PDB entry 9CT3 | electron microscopy, 3.09 A resolution | chains A and C of the 4 polymer chains in the assembly

[Chain A (and C)]
Molecule: Stimulator of interferon genes protein
Source organism: Homo sapiens
Notes: chain C of this document is another copy of the same molecule, construct and numbering; everything in this record applies to it too
Reference sequence: Q86WV6 (STING_HUMAN); residues 1-344 here = UniProt positions 1-344
Sequence (363 residues; numbered 1 to 363; the number before each row is that of its first residue):
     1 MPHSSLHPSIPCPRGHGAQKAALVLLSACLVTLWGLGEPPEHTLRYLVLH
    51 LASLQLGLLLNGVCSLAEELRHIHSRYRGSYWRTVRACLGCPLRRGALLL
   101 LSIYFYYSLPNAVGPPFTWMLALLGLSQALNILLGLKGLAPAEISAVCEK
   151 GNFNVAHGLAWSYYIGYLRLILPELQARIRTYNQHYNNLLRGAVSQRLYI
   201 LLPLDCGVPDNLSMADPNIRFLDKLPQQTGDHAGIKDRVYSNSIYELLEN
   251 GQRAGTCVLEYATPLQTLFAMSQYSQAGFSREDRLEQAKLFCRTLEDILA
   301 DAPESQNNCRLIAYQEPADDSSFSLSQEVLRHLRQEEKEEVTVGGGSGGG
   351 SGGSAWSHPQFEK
Disordered / not traced: 1-4, 187-191, 318-322, 334-363
Construct notes: expression tag (345-363)
UniProt features mapped onto this chain:
  - region: Glu-340 to Gly-344 (C-terminal tail (CTT))
  - binding site (2',3'-cGAMP): Ser-162, Tyr-167, Arg-238, Thr-263
  - binding site (3',3'-c-di-GMP): Ser-162, Tyr-167, Arg-238 to Ser-241, Thr-263
  - binding site (2',3'-cUAMP): Tyr-167, Arg-238, Thr-263
  - modified residue: Thr-229 (Phosphothreonine), Ser-241 (Phosphoserine)
  - lipidation (S-palmitoyl cysteine): Cys-88, Cys-91
  - cross-link (Glycyl lysine isopeptide (Lys-Gly)): Lys-20 (interchain with G-Cter in ubiquitin), Lys-150 (interchain with G-Cter in ubiquitin), Lys-236 (interchain with G-Cter in ubiquitin), Lys-338 (interchain with G-Cter in SUMO)
  - natural variant: Val-147 (V147L: In SAVI), Asn-154 (N154S: In SAVI), Val-155 (V155M: In SAVI), His-232 (H232R: Activated by both 2'-3' linked cGAMP and 3'-3' linked cGAMP), Arg-284 (R284S: Found in a 9-month-old patient who died following a fever and severe neck abscess without indication of any severe bacterial infection)
  - mutagenesis: Ile-10 (I10Q: Abolished ability to induce the production of type I interferon), Arg-14 (R14A: Abolished ability to induce the production of type I interferon), Lys-20 (K20R: Does not affect amount of ubiquitination), Leu-26 (L26A: Reduced homooligomerization and activation in presence of coumpond C53), Leu-30 (L30A: Reduced homooligomerization and activation in presence of coumpond C53), Leu-44 (L44A: Reduced homooligomerization and activation in presence of coumpond C53), Glu-68 (E68A: Abolished ability to induce the production of type I interferon), Glu-69 (E69A: Abolished ability to induce the production of type I interferon), Arg-76 to Arg-78 (Abolishes the endoplasmic reticulum location), Cys-91 (C91S: Abolished inhibition by small-molecule H-151; abolished palmitoylation), Tyr-104 (Y104A: Reduced homooligomerization and activation in presence of coumpond C53), Lys-137 (K137R: Does not affect amount of ubiquitination), 24 further mutagenesis entries in UniProt
Residues lining bound ligands:
  - 9IM (1-[(2-chloro-6-fluorophenyl)methyl]-3,3-dimethyl-2-oxo-N-[(2,4,6-trifluorophenyl)methyl]-2,3-dihydro-1H-indole-6-carboxamide): Tyr-46, Leu-49, His-50, Ser-53, Tyr-106, Asn-111, Val-113, Gly-114, Pro-115, Met-120, Leu-123, Leu-124
  - V67 (4,5-difluoro-2-{[6-(1H-imidazol-1-yl)pyridazine-3-carbonyl]amino}benzoic acid), molecule 1: Leu-159, Ser-162, Tyr-163, Gly-166, Tyr-167, His-232, Arg-238, Val-239, Tyr-240, Ser-241, Asn-242, Glu-260, Thr-263, Pro-264
  - V67, molecule 2: Leu-159, Ile-235, Arg-238, Thr-263, Pro-264, Thr-267
Reported in the primary citation:
  - binding site for V67: Tyr-167, His-232, Arg-238, Thr-263
  - self-association interface (contacts with another copy of this molecule): Leu-26, Leu-30, Leu-44, Val-48, Leu-101, Tyr-104, Phe-105, Leu-109
  - mutagenesis - R238A: decreased stability in response to V67 (from molecular simulation)
  - mutagenesis - R238A (30 kcal/mol): decreased binding to V67 (from molecular simulation)
  - binding site for 9IM: Tyr-46, His-50 (from molecular simulation)

[How chain A and chain C interact]
Contacting residue pairs - 32 pairs, chain A then chain C:
  Gln-19(A) / Leu-93(C)
  Leu-23(A) / Leu-93(C)
  Leu-23(A) / Ala-97(C)
  Leu-26(A) / Leu-100(C)  hydrophobic
  Leu-30(A) / Leu-100(C)  hydrophobic
  Leu-30(A) / Tyr-104(C)  hydrophobic
  Leu-33(A) / Tyr-104(C)
  Trp-34(A) / Tyr-104(C)
  Pro-40(A) / Ser-108(C)
  Pro-40(A) / Leu-109(C)
  Glu-41(A) / Glu-41(C)
  Glu-41(A) / Leu-109(C)
  Leu-44(A) / Leu-44(C)  hydrophobic
  Leu-44(A) / Val-48(C)  hydrophobic
  Leu-44(A) / Phe-105(C)  hydrophobic
  Leu-44(A) / Leu-109(C)  hydrophobic
  Arg-45(A) / Glu-41(C)  salt bridge
  Val-48(A) / Leu-44(C)  hydrophobic
  Leu-93(A) / Gln-19(C)
  Leu-93(A) / Leu-23(C)
  Ala-97(A) / Leu-23(C)
  Leu-100(A) / Leu-26(C)  hydrophobic
  Leu-100(A) / Leu-30(C)  hydrophobic
  Tyr-104(A) / Leu-30(C)  hydrophobic
  Tyr-104(A) / Leu-33(C)
  Tyr-104(A) / Trp-34(C)
  Phe-105(A) / Leu-44(C)  hydrophobic
  Phe-105(A) / Leu-47(C)  hydrophobic
  Ser-108(A) / Pro-40(C)
  Leu-109(A) / Pro-40(C)
  Leu-109(A) / Glu-41(C)
  Leu-109(A) / Leu-44(C)  hydrophobic
Other interface residues (no listed pair), chain A (25 interface residues in all): His-16, Lys-20, Ser-27, Leu-47, Gly-96, Leu-101, Pro-110
Other interface residues (no listed pair), chain C (25 interface residues in all): His-16, Lys-20, Ser-27, Thr-43, Arg-45, Gly-96, Leu-101

[In short]
The chain A/chain C interface involves 25 residues from each chain, with 1 salt bridge. Its one salt-bridged
contact is Arg-45(A)/Glu-41(C). Bound to chain A: compound V67 and compound 9IM. The paper reports a binding
site for V67 at Tyr-167(A), His-232(A) and Arg-238(A) among others; R238A of chain A reduces stability in
response to V67.
Both chains are Stimulator of interferon genes protein (Homo sapiens). Entry 9CT3 (HsSTING with SR-717 and
C53) was determined by electron microscopy together with 9CT4, 9CT5 and 9CT6 from the same study.
